3NJO - chains A and B; structure by X-ray diffraction, 2.47 A resolution.

# Chain A (and B)
Name: Abscisic acid receptor PYR1
Source organism: Arabidopsis thaliana
Notes: chain B of this document is another copy of the same molecule, construct and numbering; everything in this record applies to it too
UniProtKB: O49686 (PYR1_ARATH); numbering as in UniProt (aligned over 1-191)
Chain sequence (194 residues; each row starts with the number of its first residue; numbers below 1 keep their minus sign (Gly-2 is residue -2)):
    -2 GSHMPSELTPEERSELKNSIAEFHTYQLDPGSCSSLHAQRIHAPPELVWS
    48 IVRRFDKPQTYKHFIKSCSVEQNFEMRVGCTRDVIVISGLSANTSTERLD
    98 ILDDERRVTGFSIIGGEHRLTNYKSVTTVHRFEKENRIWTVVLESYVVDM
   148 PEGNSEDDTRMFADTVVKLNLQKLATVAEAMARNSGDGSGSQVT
Unresolved in the structure: -2 to 5, 149-154, 181-191 (chain B: -2 to 3, 181-191)
Differences from the reference sequence: expression tag (-2 to 0); engineered mutation Ser88 (Pro in O49686)
Swiss-Prot annotation at these positions:
  - motif: Ser85 to Leu87, Ala89 (Gate loop), His115 to Leu117 (Latch loop)
  - binding site (abscisate): Lys59, Ala89 to Glu94, Arg116 to Ser122, Glu141
  - site: Ser152 (Involved in interactions with PP2Cs)
  - modified residue: Thr78 (Phosphothreonine)
  - mutagenesis: Lys59 (K59Q: Impaired ABA-mediated binding to PP2Cs), Thr78 (T78A: Reduced CARK1-mediated phosphorylation), Arg116 (R116G: Impaired ABA-mediated binding to PP2Cs), Ser152 (S152L: Insensitivity to pyrabactin and impaired ABA-mediated binding to PP2Cs), Arg157 (R157H: Reduced sensitivity to pyrabactin)
Residues lining bound ligands: Pyrabactin (PYV; 4-bromo-N-(pyridin-2-ylmethyl)naphthalene-1-sulfonamide): Lys59, His60, Phe61, Ile62, Val81, Val83, Leu87, Ala89, Ser92, Glu94, Phe108, Ile110, Leu117, Tyr120, Phe159, Ala160, Val163, Val164, Asn167
Reported in the primary citation:
  - binding site for Pyrabactin: Lys59, Ile62, Glu94, Ile110, Glu141
  - conformationally variable residues (loop rearrangement): Ser85 to Ala89
  - mutagenesis - I62V, I62V/I110V, I110V: decreased binding to Pyrabactin
  - mutagenesis - I62V, I110V: unchanged binding to ABA
  - specificity-determining residues: Ile62, Ile110
  - mutagenesis - L166R: increased binding to Pyrabactin

# Chain A / chain B interface
Residue-residue contacts (25; chain A residue first):
  His60(A) with Leu166(B)
  Phe61(A) with Phe159(B), hydrophobic; Leu166(B), hydrophobic
  Lys63(A) with Glu153(B)
  Ser85(A) with Glu153(B); Asp154(B); Thr156(B); Phe159(B)
  Gly86(A) with Leu87(B); Ser88(B), hydrogen bond (backbone-backbone); Phe159(B)
  Leu87(A) with Gly86(B); Leu87(B), hydrophobic; Ser88(B), hydrogen bond (backbone-side chain)
  Ser88(A) with Gly86(B), hydrogen bond (backbone-backbone); Leu87(B), hydrogen bond (side chain-backbone); Ser88(B)
  Asp155(A) with Lys63(B), salt bridge; Ser85(B)
  Phe159(A) with Ile84(B), hydrophobic; Gly86(B); Leu87(B), hydrophobic
  Thr162(A) with His60(B)
  Leu166(A) with His60(B); Phe61(B), hydrophobic
Interface residues without a listed pair, chain A (14 interface residues in all): Ile84, Thr156, Met158
Interface residues without a listed pair, chain B (16 interface residues in all): Ile62, Asp155, Thr162

# In short
14 residues of chain A face 16 of chain B across their interface, with 4 hydrogen bonds and 1 salt bridge.
Polar pairs include Asp155(A)-Lys63(B), Leu87(A)-Ser88(B) and Gly86(A)-Ser88(B). From the paper: a binding
site for Pyrabactin at Lys59(A), Ile62(A) and Glu94(A) among others; I62V, I62V/I110V and I110V of chain A
reduce binding to Pyrabactin.
Both chains are Abscisic acid receptor PYR1 (Arabidopsis thaliana). Entry 3NJO (X-ray crystal structure of the
Pyr1-pyrabactin A complex) was determined by X-ray diffraction (same publication as 3NJ0 and 3NJ1).
